Entry 8DQV (electron microscopy, 1.52 A resolution); this record covers chains C and D of the 4 polymer chains in the assembly.

# Chain C
Name: Hydrogenase-2, large subunit
Organism: Mycolicibacterium smegmatis
Notes: EC 1.12.99.6
UniProt: A0QUM7 (A0QUM7_MYCS2); numbering as in UniProt (aligned over 4-516)
Amino-acid sequence (513 residues; each row starts with the number of its first residue):
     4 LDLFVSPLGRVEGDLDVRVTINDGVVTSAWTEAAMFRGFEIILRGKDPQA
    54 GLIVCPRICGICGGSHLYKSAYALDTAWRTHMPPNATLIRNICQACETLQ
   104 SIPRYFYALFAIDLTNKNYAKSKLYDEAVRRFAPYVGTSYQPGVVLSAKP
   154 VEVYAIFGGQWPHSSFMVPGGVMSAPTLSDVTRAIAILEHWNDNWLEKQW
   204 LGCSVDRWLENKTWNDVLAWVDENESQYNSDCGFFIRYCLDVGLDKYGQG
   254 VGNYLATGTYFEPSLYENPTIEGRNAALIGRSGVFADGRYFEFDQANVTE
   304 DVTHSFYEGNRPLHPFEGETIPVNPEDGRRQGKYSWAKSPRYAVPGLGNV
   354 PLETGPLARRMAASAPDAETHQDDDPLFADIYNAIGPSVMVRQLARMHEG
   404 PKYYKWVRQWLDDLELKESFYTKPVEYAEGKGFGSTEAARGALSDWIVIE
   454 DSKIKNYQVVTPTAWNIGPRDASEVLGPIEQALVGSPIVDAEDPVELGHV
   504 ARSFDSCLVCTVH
Modified residues: His-166 (D-histidine; DHI)
Construct notes: conflict His-166 (His in A0QUM7)
Bound ions: Mg2+: Glu-43, Val-462; nickel (III) ion: Cys-62, Cys-65, Cys-510, Cys-513; carbonmonoxide-(dicyano) iron Fe: Cys-65, Cys-513 (together with oxygen atom)
Small-molecule neighbours:
  - nickel (iii) ion / oxygen atom: Cys-62, Ile-64, Cys-65, Arg-443, Cys-510, Val-512, Cys-513
  - carbonmonoxide-(dicyano) iron (FCO): Cys-65, His-69, Ala-441, Ala-442, Arg-443, Leu-446, Thr-464, Pro-465, Thr-466, Cys-510, Cys-513

# Chain D
Name: Hydrogenase-2, small subunit
Organism: Mycolicibacterium smegmatis
Notes: EC 1.12.99.6
UniProt: I7G634 (I7G634_MYCS2); residue numbers follow UniProt; this construct covers 2-323
Amino-acid sequence (322 residues; each row starts with the number of its first residue):
     2 ASVLWFQGGACSGNTMSFLNADEPNVVDLIVDFGLDLLWHPSLGLELGNN
    52 AQKVFWDCAKGERPLDIFVFEGTVIEAPNGTGQMDMFAGRPMKDWVTDLA
   102 GAAQIVVAIGDCACFGGIPAMEPNPSGSTGLQFHKREKGGFLGPDFRSKM
   152 GLPVINVPGCPAHPDWITQILVALATGRAGDITLDDLHRPETFFKTFTQT
   202 GCTRVQFFEYKQSTLSFGEGTRTGCLFYEFGCRGPMTHSPCNRILWNRQS
   252 SKTRAGMPCLGCTEPEFPHFDLAPGTVFKTQKVSGMIPKEVPEGTDHLTY
   302 MGLAAAARIAAPQWSKEDMFVV
Bound ions: 3Fe-4S cluster Fe site 1: Cys-12, Cys-113, Cys-161; 3Fe-4S cluster Fe site 2: Cys-203, Cys-226, Cys-233; 3Fe-4S cluster Fe site 3: Cys-242, Cys-260, Cys-263
Small-molecule neighbours:
  - 3Fe-4S cluster (F3S), molecule 1: Ala-11, Cys-12, Ser-13, Gly-14, Asn-15, Glu-72, Gly-73, Gly-111, Asp-112, Cys-113, Gly-160, Cys-161, Pro-162
  - 3Fe-4S cluster (F3S), molecule 2: Trp-167, Thr-199, Thr-238, Ser-240, Cys-242, Trp-247, Lys-253, Cys-260, Leu-261, Gly-262, Cys-263, Thr-264
  - 3Fe-4S cluster (F3S), molecule 3: Thr-199, Gln-200, Cys-203, Arg-205, Val-206, Phe-209, Cys-226, Leu-227, Phe-228, Cys-233, Gly-235, Pro-236, Thr-254
  - menadione (VK3): Phe-208, Phe-209, Lys-212, Gln-213, Ser-214, Cys-226, Phe-228, Tyr-229, Met-287, Pro-289, Tyr-301, Met-302, Ala-305, Arg-309
What the authors report for this chain:
  - binding site for menadione: Lys-212, Tyr-229, Tyr-301

# Chain C / chain D interface
Residue-residue contacts (185):
  Val-8(C) / Leu-48(D)  hydrophobic
  Val-8(C) / Gly-49(D)
  Ser-9(C) / Gly-49(D)
  Ser-9(C) / Gln-53(D)  hydrogen bond (backbone-side chain)
  Ser-9(C) / Ala-89(D)  hydrogen bond (side chain-backbone)
  Ser-9(C) / Gly-90(D)  hydrogen bond (side chain-backbone)
  Pro-10(C) / Trp-40(D)  hydrophobic
  Pro-10(C) / Leu-48(D)
  Pro-10(C) / Gly-49(D)  hydrogen bond (backbone-backbone)
  Pro-10(C) / Ala-52(D)
  Pro-10(C) / Phe-56(D)  hydrophobic
  Pro-10(C) / Phe-88(D)  hydrophobic
  Gly-12(C) / Pro-42(D)
  Arg-13(C) / Pro-42(D)  hydrogen bond (backbone-backbone)
  Arg-13(C) / Ser-43(D)
  Arg-13(C) / Leu-44(D)
  Arg-13(C) / Gly-45(D)  hydrogen bond (side chain-backbone)
  Arg-13(C) / Leu-46(D)  hydrogen bond (side chain-backbone)
  Glu-15(C) / Ser-13(D)  hydrogen bond
  Glu-15(C) / Met-17(D)
  Glu-15(C) / Ser-43(D)  hydrogen bond
  Asp-17(C) / Gln-8(D)
  Asp-17(C) / Asp-86(D)
  Asp-17(C) / Met-87(D)
  Asp-17(C) / Phe-88(D)
  Ala-37(C) / Met-85(D)
  Ala-37(C) / Asp-86(D)
  Ala-37(C) / Met-87(D)  hydrogen bond (backbone-backbone)
  Met-38(C) / Gly-9(D)
  Met-38(C) / Gly-10(D)
  Met-38(C) / Ala-11(D)
  Met-38(C) / Ile-76(D)  hydrophobic
  Met-38(C) / Met-85(D)
  Met-38(C) / Asp-86(D)
  Phe-39(C) / Ile-76(D)
  Phe-39(C) / Met-85(D)  hydrogen bond (backbone-backbone)
  Phe-39(C) / Ser-127(D)
  Arg-40(C) / Gly-10(D)
  Arg-40(C) / Ala-11(D)
  Arg-40(C) / Cys-12(D)
  Arg-40(C) / Pro-120(D)
  Arg-40(C) / Pro-126(D)
  Gly-41(C) / Pro-126(D)
  Phe-42(C) / Ile-119(D)  hydrophobic
  Phe-42(C) / Pro-120(D)  hydrophobic
  Ile-44(C) / Pro-124(D)  hydrophobic
  Ile-44(C) / Pro-126(D)  hydrophobic
  Ile-45(C) / Ile-119(D)
  Ile-45(C) / Pro-120(D)
  Ile-45(C) / Met-122(D)  hydrophobic
  Ile-45(C) / Glu-123(D)
  Ile-45(C) / Pro-124(D)
  Ile-45(C) / Pro-126(D)
  Gly-48(C) / Pro-275(D)
  Lys-49(C) / Met-122(D)
  Lys-49(C) / Glu-123(D)  hydrogen bond (side chain-backbone)
  Lys-49(C) / Asp-272(D)
  Lys-49(C) / Leu-273(D)
  Asp-50(C) / Leu-273(D)  hydrogen bond (backbone-backbone)
  Asp-50(C) / Ala-274(D)
  Asp-50(C) / Pro-275(D)
  Asp-50(C) / Gly-276(D)  hydrogen bond (side chain-backbone)
  Asp-50(C) / Thr-277(D)
  Asp-50(C) / Val-278(D)
  Gln-52(C) / Val-278(D)
  Gln-52(C) / Phe-279(D)
  Ala-53(C) / Leu-273(D)  hydrophobic
  Leu-55(C) / Phe-279(D)  hydrophobic
  Ile-56(C) / Ile-119(D)
  Ile-56(C) / Leu-261(D)  hydrophobic
  Ile-56(C) / Leu-273(D)  hydrophobic
  Ile-56(C) / Val-278(D)  hydrophobic
  Ile-56(C) / Phe-279(D)  hydrophobic
  Val-57(C) / Ile-119(D)  hydrophobic
  Val-57(C) / Leu-273(D)  hydrophobic
  Arg-60(C) / Cys-12(D)
  Arg-60(C) / Ile-119(D)
  Arg-60(C) / Cys-161(D)  hydrogen bond (side chain-backbone)
  Arg-60(C) / Phe-268(D)
  Ile-61(C) / Cys-12(D)
  Cys-62(C) / Cys-12(D)
  Gly-63(C) / Cys-12(D)  hydrogen bond (backbone-backbone)
  Gly-63(C) / Ser-13(D)
  Gly-63(C) / Gly-14(D)
  Gly-63(C) / Met-17(D)
  Ile-64(C) / Met-17(D)
  Arg-107(C) / Met-17(D)  hydrogen bond (side chain-backbone)
  Arg-107(C) / Leu-20(D)
  Arg-107(C) / Asn-21(D)  hydrogen bond
  Ala-111(C) / Ser-43(D)
  Ala-111(C) / Leu-44(D)  hydrophobic
  Leu-112(C) / Ser-43(D)
  Ile-115(C) / Leu-44(D)
  Ile-115(C) / Leu-46(D)  hydrophobic
  Asp-116(C) / Leu-46(D)
  Tyr-138(C) / Val-28(D)
  Tyr-138(C) / Ile-31(D)  hydrophobic
  Tyr-138(C) / Val-32(D)
  Tyr-138(C) / Leu-38(D)
  Tyr-138(C) / Leu-44(D)  hydrogen bond (side chain-backbone)
  Tyr-138(C) / Gly-45(D)
  Gln-144(C) / Val-28(D)
  Val-148(C) / Asn-26(D)
  Ala-151(C) / Asn-21(D)
  Val-154(C) / Asn-21(D)
  Val-154(C) / Asn-248(D)
  Glu-155(C) / Asn-248(D)
  Glu-155(C) / Gln-250(D)  hydrogen bond
  Ala-158(C) / Asn-248(D)
  Ala-158(C) / Ser-251(D)
  Ile-159(C) / Gln-250(D)
  Gly-161(C) / Ala-256(D)
  Gly-162(C) / Trp-247(D)
  Gly-162(C) / Ser-251(D)
  Gly-162(C) / Ser-252(D)  hydrogen bond (backbone-backbone)
  Gly-162(C) / Lys-253(D)
  Gly-162(C) / Ala-256(D)
  Gln-163(C) / Pro-162(D)
  Gln-163(C) / Trp-247(D)
  Gln-163(C) / Asn-248(D)
  Gln-163(C) / Lys-253(D)  hydrogen bond
  Trp-164(C) / Met-17(D)  hydrophobic
  Trp-164(C) / Asn-21(D)  hydrogen bond (backbone-side chain)
  Trp-164(C) / Asn-248(D)  hydrogen bond (backbone-side chain)
  Pro-165(C) / Gly-14(D)
  Pro-165(C) / Met-17(D)  hydrophobic
  Pro-165(C) / Ser-18(D)
  Pro-165(C) / Asn-21(D)
  Pro-165(C) / Pro-162(D)
  His-166(C) / Cys-12(D)
  His-166(C) / Cys-161(D)
  His-166(C) / Pro-162(D)
  His-166(C) / Lys-253(D)  hydrogen bond (backbone-side chain)
  Ser-168(C) / Met-258(D)  hydrogen bond (backbone-side chain)
  Ser-168(C) / Phe-279(D)
  Val-171(C) / Phe-218(D)  hydrophobic
  Val-171(C) / Phe-279(D)  hydrophobic
  Val-175(C) / Phe-218(D)
  Val-175(C) / Gly-219(D)  hydrogen bond (backbone-backbone)
  Met-176(C) / Phe-218(D)  hydrophobic
  Met-176(C) / Gly-219(D)  hydrogen bond (backbone-backbone)
  Met-176(C) / Thr-222(D)  hydrogen bond (backbone-side chain)
  Met-176(C) / Gly-257(D)
  Met-176(C) / Met-258(D)  hydrophobic
  Met-176(C) / Phe-279(D)  hydrophobic
  Ser-177(C) / Gly-219(D)
  Ser-177(C) / Thr-222(D)
  Ser-177(C) / Ala-256(D)
  Ala-178(C) / Gly-219(D)
  Ala-178(C) / Glu-220(D)
  Ala-178(C) / Thr-222(D)
  Ala-178(C) / Arg-223(D)  hydrogen bond (backbone-side chain)
  Pro-179(C) / Arg-223(D)  hydrogen bond (backbone-side chain)
  Thr-180(C) / Arg-223(D)
  Thr-180(C) / Phe-321(D)
  Thr-180(C) / Val-322(D)
  Thr-180(C) / Val-323(D)
  Leu-181(C) / Val-323(D)
  Arg-186(C) / Gln-250(D)
  Ile-190(C) / Gln-250(D)
  Pro-325(C) / Met-85(D)  hydrophobic
  Asn-327(C) / Pro-79(D)
  Asn-327(C) / Asn-80(D)
  Pro-328(C) / Gln-84(D)
  Glu-329(C) / Gln-84(D)  hydrogen bond
  Trp-339(C) / Gln-84(D)
  Trp-339(C) / Met-85(D)  hydrophobic
  Leu-419(C) / Arg-223(D)  hydrogen bond (backbone-side chain)
  Leu-419(C) / Val-323(D)
  Lys-420(C) / Val-323(D)
  Ser-422(C) / Glu-220(D)  hydrogen bond
  Phe-423(C) / Gly-219(D)
  Phe-423(C) / Glu-220(D)  hydrogen bond (backbone-side chain)
  Phe-423(C) / Arg-223(D)
  Tyr-424(C) / Phe-218(D)
  Tyr-424(C) / Gly-219(D)
  Tyr-424(C) / Glu-220(D)  hydrogen bond (backbone-side chain)
  Glu-429(C) / Lys-280(D)  salt bridge
  Ser-455(C) / Pro-275(D)
  Lys-456(C) / Pro-275(D)
  Glu-495(C) / Asn-51(D)
  Asp-496(C) / Leu-48(D)
  Asp-496(C) / Asn-51(D)
  Val-512(C) / Ala-11(D)
  Val-512(C) / Cys-12(D)
Also at the interface, not in a pair above, chain C (88 interface residues in all): Leu-11, Val-14, Gly-16, Asp-19, Gln-103, Pro-137, Val-139, Tyr-143, Val-147, Phe-160, Ser-167, Phe-169, Pro-497, Arg-505
Also at the interface, not in a pair above, chain D (79 interface residues in all): Val-27, Asn-50, Ser-217, Pro-259

# Summary
88 residues of chain C and 79 residues of chain D are in contact, with 36 hydrogen bonds and 1 salt bridge.
Among the polar pairs are Glu-429(C)/Lys-280(D), Ser-9(C)/Gln-53(D) and Ser-9(C)/Ala-89(D). Ligands of chain
C: nickel (iii) ion / oxygen atom and carbonmonoxide-(dicyano) iron. From the paper: a binding site for
menadione at Lys-212(D), Tyr-229(D) and Tyr-301(D).
Chain C is Hydrogenase-2, large subunit and chain D is Hydrogenase-2, small subunit, both from
Mycolicibacterium smegmatis; the structure, The 1.52 angstrom CryoEM structure of the [NiFe]-hydrogenase Huc
from Mycobacterium smegmatis - catalytic dimer (Huc2S2L), was determined by electron microscopy (same
publication as 7UTD, 7UUR and 7UUS).
